Entry 2XM7 (X-ray diffraction, 2.22 A resolution); this record covers chain A.

== Chain A ==
Name: CLOQ
Source organism: Streptomyces roseochromogenes SUBSP. oscitans
UniProtKB: Q8GHB2 (Q8GHB2_9ACTO); residues 1-324 here = UniProt positions 1-324
Sequence (327 residues; each row starts with the number of its first residue; numbers below 1 keep their minus sign (Gly-2 is residue -2)):
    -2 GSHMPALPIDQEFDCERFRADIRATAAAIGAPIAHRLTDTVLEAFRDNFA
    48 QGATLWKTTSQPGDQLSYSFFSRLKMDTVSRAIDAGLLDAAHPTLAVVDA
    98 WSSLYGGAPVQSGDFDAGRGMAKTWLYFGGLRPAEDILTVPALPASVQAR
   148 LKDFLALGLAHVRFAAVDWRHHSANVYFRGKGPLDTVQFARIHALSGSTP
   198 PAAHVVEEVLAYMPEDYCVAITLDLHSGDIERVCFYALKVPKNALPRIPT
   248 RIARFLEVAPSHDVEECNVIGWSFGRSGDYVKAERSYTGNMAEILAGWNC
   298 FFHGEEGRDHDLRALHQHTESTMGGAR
Disordered / not traced: -2 to 7, 315-324
Construct notes: expression tag (-2 to 0); engineered mutation Ser66 (Arg in Q8GHB2)
Glycans and other covalent adducts: (2R)-2-hydroxy-3-(4-hydroxyphenyl)propanoic acid (34H) linked to Cys215
Residues lining bound ligands: 34H ((2R)-2-hydroxy-3-(4-hydroxyphenyl)propanoic acid): Phe68, Trp122, Arg160, Phe161, Tyr174, Arg176, Tyr233, Leu235, Val266, Glu281, Met288, Leu292, Cys297

== In short ==
Compound 34H is covalently linked to Cys215.
Chain A is CLOQ (Streptomyces roseochromogenes SUBSP. oscitans); the structure, Structural and Mechanistic
Analysis of the Magnesium-Independent Aromatic Prenyltransferase CloQ from the Clorobiocin Biosynthetic
Pathway, was determined by X-ray diffraction (same publication as 2XLQ, 2XLY and 2XM5).
